Entry 7NS6 (electron microscopy, 3.18 A resolution); this record covers chains I and K of the 12 polymer chains in the assembly.

[Chain I (and K)]
Molecule: Spike glycoprotein, Fibritin
From: Severe acute respiratory syndrome coronavirus 2
Notes: chain K of this document is another copy of the same molecule, construct and numbering; everything in this record applies to it too
UniProt: chimeric construct of P0DTC2, P10104: residues 1-1208 from P0DTC2 (SPIKE_SARS2) positions 1-1208 (same numbers); residues 1211-1237 from P10104 positions 458-484 (UniProt number = residue number - 753)
Chain sequence (1288 residues; numbered 1 to 1288; the number before each row is that of its first residue):
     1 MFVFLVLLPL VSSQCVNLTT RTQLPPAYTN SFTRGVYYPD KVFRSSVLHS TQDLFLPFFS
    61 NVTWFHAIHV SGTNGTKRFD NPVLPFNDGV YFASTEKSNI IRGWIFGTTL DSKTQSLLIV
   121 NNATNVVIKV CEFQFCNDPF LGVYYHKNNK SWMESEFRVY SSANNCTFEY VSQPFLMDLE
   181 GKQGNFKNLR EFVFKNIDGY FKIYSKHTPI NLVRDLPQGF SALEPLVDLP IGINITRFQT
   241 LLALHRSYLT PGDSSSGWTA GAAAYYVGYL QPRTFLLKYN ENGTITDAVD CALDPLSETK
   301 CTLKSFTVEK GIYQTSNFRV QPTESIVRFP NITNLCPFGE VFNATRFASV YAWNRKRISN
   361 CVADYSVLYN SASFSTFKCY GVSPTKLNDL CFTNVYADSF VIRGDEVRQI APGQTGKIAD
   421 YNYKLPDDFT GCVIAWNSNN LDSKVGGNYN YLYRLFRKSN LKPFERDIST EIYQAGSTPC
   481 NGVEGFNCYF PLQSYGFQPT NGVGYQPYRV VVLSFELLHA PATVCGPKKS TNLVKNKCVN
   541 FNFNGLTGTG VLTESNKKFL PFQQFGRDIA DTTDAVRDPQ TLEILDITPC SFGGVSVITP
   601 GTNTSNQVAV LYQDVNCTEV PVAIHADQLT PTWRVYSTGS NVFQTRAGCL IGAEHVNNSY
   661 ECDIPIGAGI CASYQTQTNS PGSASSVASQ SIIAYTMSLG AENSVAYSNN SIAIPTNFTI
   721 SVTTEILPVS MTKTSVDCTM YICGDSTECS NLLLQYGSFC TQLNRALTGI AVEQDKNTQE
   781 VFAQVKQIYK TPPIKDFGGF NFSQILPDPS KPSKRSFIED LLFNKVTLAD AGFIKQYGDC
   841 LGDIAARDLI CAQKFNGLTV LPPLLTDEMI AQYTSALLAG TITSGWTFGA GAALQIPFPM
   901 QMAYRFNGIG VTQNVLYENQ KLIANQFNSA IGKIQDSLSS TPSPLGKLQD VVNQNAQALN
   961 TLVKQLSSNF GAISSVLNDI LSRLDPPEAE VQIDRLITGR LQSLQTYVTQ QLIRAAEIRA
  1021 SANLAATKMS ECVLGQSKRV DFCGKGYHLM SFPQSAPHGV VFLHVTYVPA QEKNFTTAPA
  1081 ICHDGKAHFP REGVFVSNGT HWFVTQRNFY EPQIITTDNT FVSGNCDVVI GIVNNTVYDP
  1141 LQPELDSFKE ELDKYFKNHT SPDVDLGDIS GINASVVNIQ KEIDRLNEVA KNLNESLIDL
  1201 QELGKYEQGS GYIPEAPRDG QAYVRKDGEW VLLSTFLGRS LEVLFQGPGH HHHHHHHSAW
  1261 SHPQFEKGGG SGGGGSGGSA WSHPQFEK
Unresolved in the structure: 1-22, 71-75, 176-184, 248-251, 621-640, 675-690, 829-854, 1147-1288 (chain K: 1-13, 71-75, 248-251, 621-640, 675-690, 829-854, 1147-1288)
Sequence notes: conflict Gly-682 (Arg in P0DTC2), Ser-683 (Arg in P0DTC2), Ser-685 (Arg in P0DTC2), Pro-899 (Ala in P0DTC2), Pro-942 (Ala in P0DTC2), Pro-944 (Ala in P0DTC2), Pro-986 (Lys in P0DTC2), Pro-987 (Val in P0DTC2), Leu-1232 (Phe479 in P10104); linker (1209-1210); expression tag (1238-1288)
Disulfides: Cys-131/Cys-166, Cys-291/Cys-301, Cys-336/Cys-361, Cys-379/Cys-432, Cys-391/Cys-525, Cys-480/Cys-488, Cys-538/Cys-590, Cys-617/Cys-649, Cys-662/Cys-671, Cys-743/Cys-749, Cys-1032/Cys-1043, Cys-1082/Cys-1126
Covalently attached groups: N-acetylglucosamine (NAG) linked to Asn-331, Asn-343, Asn-616, Asn-709, Asn-717, Asn-801, Asn-1074, Asn-1098, Asn-1134
UniProt features mapped onto this chain:
  - region: Asn-280 to Cys-301 (Putative superantigen), Arg-403 to Asp-405 (Integrin-binding motif), Asn-448 to Phe-456 (Immunodominant HLA epitope recognized by the CD8+), Pro-681, Ala-684 (Putative superantigen), Ser-816 to Tyr-837 (Fusion peptide 1), Lys-835 to Phe-855 (Fusion peptide 2), Asp-1163 to Glu-1202 (Heptad repeat 2)
  - site: Arg-815, Ser-816 (Cleavage)
  - glycosylation: Asn-17 (N-linked (GlcNAc...) (complex) asparagine), Asn-61 (N-linked (GlcNAc...) (hybrid) asparagine), Asn-74 (N-linked (GlcNAc...) (complex) asparagine), Asn-122 (N-linked (GlcNAc...) (hybrid) asparagine), Asn-149 (N-linked (GlcNAc...) (complex) asparagine), Asn-165 (N-linked (GlcNAc...) (complex) asparagine), Asn-234 (N-linked (GlcNAc...) (high mannose) asparagine), Asn-282 (N-linked (GlcNAc...) (complex) asparagine), Thr-323 (O-linked (GalNAc) threonine), Ser-325 (O-linked (HexNAc...) serine), Asn-331 (N-linked (GlcNAc...) (complex) asparagine), Asn-343 (N-linked (GlcNAc...) (complex) asparagine), Asn-603 (N-linked (GlcNAc...) (hybrid) asparagine), Asn-616 (N-linked (GlcNAc...) (complex) asparagine), Asn-657 (N-linked (GlcNAc...) (complex) asparagine), Thr-676 (O-linked (GlcNAc...) threonine), Thr-678 (O-linked (GlcNAc...) threonine), Asn-709 (N-linked (GlcNAc...) (high mannose) asparagine), Asn-717 (N-linked (GlcNAc...) (hybrid) asparagine), Asn-801 (N-linked (GlcNAc...) (hybrid) asparagine) and 6 more in UniProt

[Interface between chain I and chain K]
Residue-residue contacts (138; chain I residue first):
  Asn-317(I) / Asp-737(K)  hydrogen bond
  Arg-319(I) / Asp-745(K)
  Asn-360(I) / Phe-168(K)
  His-519(I) / Ile-231(K)  hydrogen bond (side chain-backbone)
  His-519(I) / Gly-232(K)
  Lys-557(I) / Phe-43(K)
  Lys-558(I) / Phe-43(K)
  Lys-558(I) / Asn-282(K)
  Phe-559(I) / Phe-43(K)  hydrophobic
  Leu-560(I) / Tyr-38(K)
  Phe-562(I) / Tyr-38(K)  hydrophobic
  Phe-562(I) / Lys-41(K)  hydrogen bond (backbone-side chain)
  Phe-562(I) / Glu-224(K)
  Phe-562(I) / Pro-225(K)
  Gln-563(I) / Lys-41(K)
  Gln-563(I) / Val-42(K)  hydrogen bond (side chain-backbone)
  Gln-563(I) / Phe-43(K)
  Gln-564(I) / Lys-41(K)  hydrogen bond (backbone-backbone)
  Phe-565(I) / Lys-41(K)
  Phe-565(I) / Val-42(K)
  Phe-565(I) / Phe-43(K)  hydrogen bond (backbone-backbone)
  Gly-566(I) / Val-42(K)
  Gly-566(I) / Phe-43(K)
  Arg-567(I) / Val-42(K)
  Arg-567(I) / Phe-43(K)  hydrogen bond (backbone-backbone)
  Arg-567(I) / Arg-44(K)
  Ile-569(I) / Val-47(K)  hydrophobic
  Ala-570(I) / Val-963(K)  hydrophobic
  Phe-592(I) / Met-740(K)  hydrophobic
  Phe-592(I) / Phe-855(K)
  Phe-592(I) / Gly-857(K)
  Asp-614(I) / Thr-859(K)  hydrogen bond
  Asp-614(I) / Val-860(K)
  Ala-647(I) / Pro-862(K)  hydrophobic
  Pro-665(I) / Leu-864(K)  hydrophobic
  Ala-668(I) / Pro-863(K)  hydrogen bond (backbone-backbone)
  Ala-668(I) / Thr-866(K)
  Gly-669(I) / Leu-864(K)  hydrogen bond (backbone-backbone)
  Gly-669(I) / Thr-866(K)
  Gly-669(I) / Met-869(K)
  Met-697(I) / Leu-864(K)  hydrophobic
  Met-697(I) / Met-869(K)  hydrophobic
  Leu-699(I) / Ile-788(K)  hydrophobic
  Leu-699(I) / Met-869(K)
  Leu-699(I) / Gln-872(K)
  Leu-699(I) / Tyr-873(K)
  Ala-701(I) / Lys-786(K)
  Ala-701(I) / Gln-787(K)
  Ala-701(I) / Ile-788(K)  hydrogen bond (backbone-backbone)
  Glu-702(I) / Ile-788(K)
  Glu-702(I) / Lys-790(K)
  Asn-703(I) / Gln-787(K)  hydrogen bond
  Asn-703(I) / Ile-788(K)  hydrogen bond (backbone-backbone)
  Asn-703(I) / Tyr-789(K)
  Asn-703(I) / Lys-790(K)  hydrogen bond (backbone-backbone)
  Ser-704(I) / Lys-790(K)
  Val-705(I) / Tyr-789(K)  hydrophobic
  Val-705(I) / Lys-790(K)
  Val-705(I) / Thr-883(K)
  Val-705(I) / Gln-895(K)
  Ala-706(I) / Gln-895(K)
  Tyr-707(I) / Pro-792(K)  hydrophobic
  Tyr-707(I) / Asp-796(K)  hydrogen bond (side chain-backbone)
  Tyr-707(I) / Phe-797(K)  hydrophobic
  Tyr-707(I) / Ile-896(K)
  Tyr-707(I) / Pro-897(K)  hydrophobic
  Tyr-707(I) / Phe-898(K)
  Asn-709(I) / Asp-796(K)  hydrogen bond
  Asn-710(I) / Pro-897(K)
  Ser-711(I) / Gln-895(K)  hydrogen bond
  Ser-711(I) / Ile-896(K)
  Ser-711(I) / Pro-897(K)
  Ile-712(I) / Gln-895(K)
  Ala-713(I) / Leu-894(K)
  Ala-713(I) / Gln-895(K)  hydrogen bond (backbone-backbone)
  Pro-715(I) / Leu-894(K)
  Gln-957(I) / Arg-765(K)
  Thr-961(I) / Ser-758(K)  hydrogen bond
  Thr-961(I) / Gln-762(K)
  Gln-965(I) / Gly-757(K)
  Gln-965(I) / Ser-758(K)  hydrogen bond (side chain-backbone)
  Gln-965(I) / Phe-759(K)
  Ser-968(I) / Gln-755(K)  hydrogen bond (side chain-backbone)
  Asn-969(I) / Gln-755(K)  hydrogen bond
  Phe-970(I) / Gln-755(K)
  Phe-970(I) / Tyr-756(K)
  Gly-971(I) / Gln-755(K)
  Gln-1002(I) / Phe-759(K)
  Gln-1002(I) / Gln-1005(K)  hydrogen bond
  Thr-1006(I) / Gln-762(K)
  Thr-1006(I) / Gln-1005(K)
  Glu-1017(I) / Arg-1019(K)  salt bridge
  Arg-1039(I) / Glu-1031(K)  salt bridge
  Arg-1039(I) / Arg-1039(K)
  Val-1040(I) / Ser-1030(K)
  Val-1040(I) / Glu-1031(K)
  Val-1040(I) / Leu-1034(K)  hydrophobic
  Asp-1041(I) / Gln-784(K)
  Asp-1041(I) / Gly-889(K)
  Asp-1041(I) / Ser-1030(K)
  Asp-1041(I) / Leu-1034(K)
  Lys-1045(I) / Gln-784(K)  hydrogen bond (side chain-backbone)
  Lys-1045(I) / Gly-889(K)
  Gly-1046(I) / Ala-890(K)
  Tyr-1047(I) / Trp-886(K)
  Tyr-1047(I) / Ala-890(K)
  Pro-1069(I) / Ala-890(K)
  Glu-1072(I) / Ala-892(K)
  Glu-1072(I) / Leu-894(K)
  Asn-1074(I) / Gln-895(K)
  Thr-1077(I) / Pro-897(K)
  Thr-1077(I) / Met-900(K)  hydrogen bond
  Pro-1079(I) / Tyr-917(K)  hydrophobic
  Phe-1089(I) / Gln-913(K)
  Phe-1089(I) / Asn-914(K)
  Phe-1089(I) / Tyr-917(K)  hydrophobic
  Pro-1090(I) / Gln-913(K)
  Arg-1091(I) / Asp-1118(K)  salt bridge
  Gly-1093(I) / Gln-913(K)
  Val-1094(I) / Met-900(K)  hydrophobic
  Val-1094(I) / Tyr-904(K)
  Arg-1107(I) / Tyr-904(K)
  Arg-1107(I) / Asn-907(K)
  Arg-1107(I) / Gln-913(K)
  Phe-1121(I) / Thr-912(K)
  Phe-1121(I) / Asn-914(K)
  Val-1122(I) / Gln-1113(K)
  Ser-1123(I) / Asn-914(K)  hydrogen bond
  Ser-1123(I) / Glu-918(K)  hydrogen bond
  Ser-1123(I) / Glu-1111(K)  hydrogen bond
  Val-1128(I) / Tyr-917(K)
  Val-1128(I) / Glu-918(K)
  Val-1129(I) / Tyr-917(K)
  Ile-1130(I) / Tyr-917(K)
  Ile-1130(I) / Gln-920(K)
  Ile-1130(I) / Lys-921(K)
  Leu-1141(I) / Glu-1144(K)
  Gln-1142(I) / Glu-1144(K)
Also at the interface, not in a pair above, chain I (94 interface residues in all): Ser-359, Asn-394, Pro-521, Thr-547, Thr-549, Asp-571, Pro-589, Gln-613, Ile-666, Gly-667, Gly-700, Ser-708, Arg-995, Ser-1003, Thr-1009, Gln-1010, Ile-1013, Phe-1042, Tyr-1067, Val-1068, Ala-1078, Leu-1145
Also at the interface, not in a pair above, chain K (92 interface residues in all): Asp-40, Thr-167, Gly-199, Pro-230, Gly-798, Asn-856, Leu-861, Leu-865, Thr-887, Gly-891, Ala-893, Lys-964, Asn-978, Asp-994, Thr-1009, Leu-1012, Thr-1027, Gly-1035, Leu-1141

[In short]
94 residues of chain I and 92 residues of chain K are in contact, with 28 hydrogen bonds and 3 salt bridges.
Among the polar pairs are Glu-1017(I)/Arg-1019(K), Arg-1039(I)/Glu-1031(K) and Arg-1091(I)/Asp-1118(K).
Both chains are Spike glycoprotein, Fibritin (Severe acute respiratory syndrome coronavirus 2). Entry 7NS6
(SARS-CoV-2 Spike (dimers) in complex with six Fu2 nanobodies) was determined by electron microscopy (same
publication as 7NLL).
